Entry 7T8S (X-ray diffraction, 2.00 A resolution); this record covers chains B and D of the 4 polymer chains in the assembly.

# Chain B
Name: phycoerythrin alpha-1 subunit
From: Cryptomonas pyrenoidifera
Sequence (78 residues; row label = number of the first residue in the row):
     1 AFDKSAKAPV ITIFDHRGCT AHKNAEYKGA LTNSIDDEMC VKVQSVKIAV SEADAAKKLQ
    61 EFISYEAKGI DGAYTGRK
Covalent attachments: Bilin 618 (single linked) (KP9) linked to Cys-19
Residues lining bound ligands:
  - Bilin 618 (single linked) (KP9), molecule 1: Phe-14, His-16, Ala-21, His-22, Asn-24, Ala-25, Glu-26, Tyr-27, Asp-37, Glu-38, Met-39, Cys-40, Lys-42
  - Bilin 618 (single linked) (KP9), molecule 2: Ile-63, Tyr-65, Lys-78
  - Bilin 584 (single linked) (KPX): Ile-13, Phe-14, Asp-15, Arg-17, Ile-35, Asp-36, Met-39, Cys-40, Val-41
  - Bilin 584 (doubly linked) (KQ6), molecule 1: Tyr-65, Glu-66, Ala-67, Lys-68, Asp-71, Gly-72, Ala-73, Tyr-74, Thr-75, Gly-76
  - Bilin 584 (doubly linked) (KQ6), molecule 2: Gly-69, Ile-70, Asp-71
  - phycoerythrobilin (PEB): Phe-2, Lys-4, Ser-5, Ala-6, Lys-7
From the paper describing this entry:
  - contacts within the chain: His-22/Glu-26 (salt bridge)
  - binding site for Bilin 618 (single linked): Cys-19, His-22, Glu-26

# Chain D
Name: phycoerythrin alpha-2 subunit
From: Cryptomonas pyrenoidifera
Sequence (70 residues; each row starts with the number of its first residue):
     1 ADDKSGKAPV ITVFDHRGCQ RGGPDREYKG KKANGPDDEM CVKVQSAKIA VSATTADSVL
    61 QQTISTLYRK
Covalent attachments: Bilin 618 (single linked) (KP9) linked to Cys-19
Residues lining bound ligands:
  - Bilin 618 (single linked) (KP9), molecule 1: Phe-14, His-16, Gln-20, Arg-21, Asp-25, Arg-26, Glu-27, Tyr-28, Asp-37, Asp-38, Glu-39, Met-40, Cys-41, Lys-43
  - Bilin 618 (single linked) (KP9), molecule 2: Ile-64, Leu-67, Tyr-68
  - Bilin 584 (single linked) (KPX): Val-13, Phe-14, Asp-15, Arg-17, Asp-37, Met-40, Cys-41, Val-42
  - phycoerythrobilin (PEB): Asp-2, Asp-3, Lys-4, Ser-5, Gly-6, Lys-7
From the paper describing this entry:
  - contacts within the chain: Arg-21/Glu-27 (salt bridge)
  - binding site for Bilin 618 (single linked): Arg-21, Glu-27

# Chain B / chain D interface
Pairs across the interface (28; chain B residue first):
  Val-10(B) / Gln-61(D)
  Ile-11(B) / Gln-61(D)  hydrogen bond (backbone-side chain)
  Thr-12(B) / Gln-61(D)  hydrogen bond
  Thr-12(B) / Ile-64(D)
  Ile-13(B) / Ser-65(D)
  Phe-14(B) / Ile-64(D)  hydrophobic
  Asp-15(B) / Arg-69(D)  salt bridge
  His-16(B) / Ile-64(D)  hydrogen bond (side chain-backbone)
  His-16(B) / Leu-67(D)
  Arg-17(B) / Arg-69(D)
  Arg-17(B) / Lys-70(D)  hydrogen bond (backbone-backbone)
  Ala-49(B) / Thr-54(D)
  Asp-54(B) / Ser-52(D)  hydrogen bond
  Asp-54(B) / Thr-55(D)  hydrogen bond
  Lys-57(B) / Ala-50(D)  hydrogen bond (side chain-backbone)
  Gln-60(B) / Val-10(D)
  Gln-60(B) / Ile-11(D)  hydrogen bond (side chain-backbone)
  Gln-60(B) / Thr-12(D)  hydrogen bond
  Ile-63(B) / Thr-12(D)
  Ile-63(B) / Phe-14(D)  hydrophobic
  Ile-63(B) / His-16(D)  hydrogen bond (backbone-side chain)
  Ser-64(B) / Val-13(D)
  Tyr-65(B) / His-16(D)
  Glu-66(B) / Asp-15(D)
  Lys-78(B) / Asp-15(D)  hydrogen bond (side chain-backbone)
  Lys-78(B) / Arg-17(D)
  Lys-78(B) / Gly-18(D)
  Lys-78(B) / Cys-19(D)
Interface residues without a listed pair, chain B (18 interface residues in all): Gly-18
Interface residues without a listed pair, chain D (21 interface residues in all): Val-51

# In short
18 residues of chain B and 21 residues of chain D are in contact; the contacts include 11 hydrogen bonds and 1
salt bridge. Polar pairs include Asp-15(B)/Arg-69(D), Ile-11(B)/Gln-61(D) and Thr-12(B)/Gln-61(D). The paper
reports a binding site for Bilin 618 (single linked) at Cys-19(B), His-22(B) and Arg-21(D) among others;
contacts within the chain involving His-22(B), Glu-26(B) and Arg-21(D) among others.
Here chain B is phycoerythrin alpha-1 subunit and chain D is phycoerythrin alpha-2 subunit, both from
Cryptomonas pyrenoidifera. Entry 7T8S (Light Harvesting complex phycoerythrin PE 566, from the cryptophyte
Cryptomonas pyrenoidifera) was determined by X-ray diffraction (same publication as 7T7U and 7T89).
